Entry 4Z7V (X-ray diffraction, 2.65 A resolution); this record covers chains B and J of the 5 polymer chains in the assembly.

== Chain B ==
Name: MHC class II HLA-DQ-beta-1
Source organism: Homo sapiens
UniProt: O19707 (O19707_HUMAN); residue numbers follow UniProt; this construct covers 1-192
Amino-acid sequence (213 residues; each row starts with the number of its first residue; numbers below 1 keep their minus sign (Gly-12 is residue -12)):
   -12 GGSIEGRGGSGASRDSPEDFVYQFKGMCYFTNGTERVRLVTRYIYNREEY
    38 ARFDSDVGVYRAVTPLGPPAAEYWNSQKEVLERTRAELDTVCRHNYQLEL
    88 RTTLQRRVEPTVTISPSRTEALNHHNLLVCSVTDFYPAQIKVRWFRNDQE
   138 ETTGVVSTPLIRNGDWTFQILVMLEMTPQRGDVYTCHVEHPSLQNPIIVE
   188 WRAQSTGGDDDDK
Disordered / not traced: -12 to 2, 105-113, 133-135, 164-166, 190-200
Differences from the reference sequence: expression tag (-12 to 0, 193-200)
Disulfide bonds: Cys15-Cys79, Cys117-Cys173
Glycans and other covalent adducts: glycan linked to Asn19

== Chain J ==
Name: deamidated DQ8-glia-alpha1 peptide
Source organism: Triticum aestivum
Amino-acid sequence (18 residues; each row starts with the number of its first residue; numbers below 1 keep their minus sign (Ala-1 is residue -1)):
    -1 APSGEGSFQPSQENPQGS
Disordered / not traced: -1 to 0, 14-16

== How chain B and chain J interact ==
Pairs across the interface (33; chain B residue first):
  Phe11(B) with Phe6(J); Gln7(J); Pro8(J)
  Gly13(B) with Phe6(J)
  Cys15(B) with Phe6(J), hydrophobic
  Leu26(B) with Phe6(J), hydrophobic
  Thr28(B) with Phe6(J)
  Tyr30(B) with Ser9(J), hydrogen bond (side chain-backbone)
  Tyr37(B) with Glu11(J), hydrogen bond
  Tyr47(B) with Ser9(J), hydrogen bond
  Ala57(B) with Glu11(J)
  Tyr60(B) with Gln10(J); Asn12(J)
  Trp61(B) with Ser9(J); Gln10(J), hydrogen bond (side chain-backbone)
  Val67(B) with Ser9(J)
  Arg70(B) with Gln7(J), hydrogen bond (side chain-backbone); Ser9(J), hydrogen bond
  Glu74(B) with Ser5(J); Phe6(J); Gln7(J), hydrogen bond (side chain-backbone)
  Thr77(B) with Gly4(J)
  Val78(B) with Gly4(J); Ser5(J); Phe6(J), hydrophobic
  Cys79(B) with Phe6(J), hydrophobic
  His81(B) with Gly2(J), hydrogen bond (side chain-backbone); Gly4(J)
  Asn82(B) with Glu3(J); Gly4(J), hydrogen bond (side chain-backbone)
  Leu85(B) with Ser1(J); Gly2(J); Glu3(J)
Other interface residues (no listed pair), chain B (22 interface residues in all): Met14, Thr71

== In short ==
22 residues of chain B face 12 of chain J across their interface, with 9 hydrogen bonds. Polar pairs include
Tyr30(B)-Ser9(J), Tyr37(B)-Glu11(J) and Tyr47(B)-Ser9(J).
Chain B is MHC class II HLA-DQ-beta-1 (Homo sapiens) and chain J is deamidated DQ8-glia-alpha1 peptide
(Triticum aestivum); the structure, L3-12 complex, was determined by X-ray diffraction together with 4Z7U and
4Z7W from the same study.
